8Y9F - chains F and I of the 6 polymer chains in the assembly; structure by electron microscopy, 3.30 A resolution.

Chain F:
Protein: Tubulin beta-1 chain
From: Caenorhabditis elegans
Reference sequence: P12456 (TBB1_CAEEL); residues 1-441 here = UniProt positions 1-441
Chain sequence (441 residues; row label = number of the first residue in the row):
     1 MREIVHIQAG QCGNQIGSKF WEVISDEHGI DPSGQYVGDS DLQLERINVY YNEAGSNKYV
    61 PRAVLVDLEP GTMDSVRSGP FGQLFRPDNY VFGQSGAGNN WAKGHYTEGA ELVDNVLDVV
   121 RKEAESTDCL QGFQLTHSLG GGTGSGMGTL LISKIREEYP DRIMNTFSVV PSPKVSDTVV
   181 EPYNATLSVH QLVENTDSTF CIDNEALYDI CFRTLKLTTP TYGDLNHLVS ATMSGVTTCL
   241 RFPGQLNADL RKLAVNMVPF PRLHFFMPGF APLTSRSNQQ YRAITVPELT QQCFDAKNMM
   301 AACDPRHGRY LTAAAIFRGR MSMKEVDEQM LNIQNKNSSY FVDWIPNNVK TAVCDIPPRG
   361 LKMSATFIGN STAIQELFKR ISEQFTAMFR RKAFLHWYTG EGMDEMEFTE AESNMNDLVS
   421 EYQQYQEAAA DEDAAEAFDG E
Unresolved in the structure: 428-441
Ligand contacts: phosphomethylphosphonic acid guanylate ester (G2P): Gly10, Gln11, Cys12, Gln15, Ile16, Asp67, Gly96, Ala97, Gly98, Asn99, Ser138, Gly140, Gly141, Gly142, Thr143, Gly144, Ser145, Val169, Val175, Asp177, Glu181, Asn204, Tyr222, Leu225, Asn226
Swiss-Prot annotation at these positions:
  - binding site (GTP): Gln11, Glu69, Ser138, Gly142, Thr143, Gly144, Asn204, Asn226
  - binding site (Mg(2+)): Glu69

Chain I:
Protein: Alpha-tubulin N-acetyltransferase 2
From: Caenorhabditis elegans
Notes: EC 2.3.1.108
Reference sequence: Q23192 (ATAT2_CAEEL); residue numbers follow UniProt; this construct covers 1-263
Chain sequence (263 residues; row label = number of the first residue in the row):
     1 MEIAFDLSTI FTDNIQRLTR TDLLKYGPKR YWAVAQSIDC LGEMSSKFHG WKRVITMYDK
    61 IVDHDEEQTT YIMWEKVNGS KSILKGLLRV GYKTLYLTDN EQNQYMEKAM CILDFFVVPT
   121 EQRSGNGFKM FDEMLKAENV TVDQCAFDKP SAALQQFLEK YYDRKDLVWQ SNKYALCSNF
   181 FIGRHPTVPF TPRQTKRASR ASSAVSSHAS SRNTSPIGRN RPRHDSVADL MRQDMLAGVR
   241 AEVDPNSPTG LKNARDFGHR RIW
Unresolved in the structure: 1-210

Chain F / chain I interface:
Contacting residue pairs (33; chain F residue first):
  Lys19(F) - Asp225(I)  salt bridge
  Leu215(F) - Val227(I)  hydrophobic
  Leu215(F) - Leu230(I)  hydrophobic
  Leu217(F) - Ser226(I)
  Thr221(F) - Arg221(I)
  Thr221(F) - Pro222(I)  hydrogen bond (side chain-backbone)
  Thr221(F) - His224(I)  hydrogen bond (side chain-backbone)
  Gly223(F) - Asp225(I)
  Asp224(F) - His224(I)
  Asp224(F) - Asp225(I)
  Asp224(F) - Ser226(I)  hydrogen bond (side chain-backbone)
  Asp224(F) - Val227(I)
  His227(F) - Asp225(I)  salt bridge
  His227(F) - Ala228(I)
  His227(F) - Met231(I)  hydrogen bond
  Phe270(F) - Met231(I)  hydrophobic
  Thr274(F) - Leu230(I)
  Arg276(F) - Asp229(I)
  Arg276(F) - Met235(I)
  Gln279(F) - Leu230(I)  hydrogen bond (side chain-backbone)
  Gln279(F) - Arg232(I)
  Gln279(F) - Gln233(I)
  Gln280(F) - Met235(I)  hydrogen bond (side chain-backbone)
  Gln280(F) - Leu236(I)
  Ile284(F) - Gln233(I)
  Arg359(F) - Arg232(I)  hydrogen bond (backbone-side chain)
  Gly360(F) - Met231(I)
  Gly360(F) - Arg232(I)
  Gly360(F) - Gln233(I)  hydrogen bond (backbone-backbone)
  Gly360(F) - Asp234(I)  hydrogen bond (backbone-backbone)
  Leu361(F) - Met231(I)
  Leu361(F) - Gln233(I)
  Lys362(F) - Gln233(I)
Interface residues without a listed pair, chain F (20 interface residues in all): Leu228, Ala231, Pro272

In short:
20 residues of chain F and 15 residues of chain I are in contact, with 9 hydrogen bonds and 2 salt bridges.
Among the polar pairs are Lys19(F)-Asp225(I), His227(F)-Asp225(I) and Thr221(F)-Pro222(I). Ligands of chain F:
phosphomethylphosphonic acid guanylate ester.
Here chain F is Tubulin beta-1 chain and chain I is Alpha-tubulin N-acetyltransferase 2, both from
Caenorhabditis elegans. Entry 8Y9F (ATAT-2 bound MEC-12/MEC-7 microtubule) was determined by electron
microscopy together with 8YAJ, 8YAL and 8YAR from the same study.
